Entry 4CBZ (X-ray diffraction, 2.50 A resolution); this record covers chain A.

Chain A:
Name: Protein jagged-1
Organism: Homo sapiens
UniProtKB: P78504 (JAG1_HUMAN); residues 32-335 here = UniProt positions 32-335
Sequence (312 residues; row label = number of the first residue in the row):
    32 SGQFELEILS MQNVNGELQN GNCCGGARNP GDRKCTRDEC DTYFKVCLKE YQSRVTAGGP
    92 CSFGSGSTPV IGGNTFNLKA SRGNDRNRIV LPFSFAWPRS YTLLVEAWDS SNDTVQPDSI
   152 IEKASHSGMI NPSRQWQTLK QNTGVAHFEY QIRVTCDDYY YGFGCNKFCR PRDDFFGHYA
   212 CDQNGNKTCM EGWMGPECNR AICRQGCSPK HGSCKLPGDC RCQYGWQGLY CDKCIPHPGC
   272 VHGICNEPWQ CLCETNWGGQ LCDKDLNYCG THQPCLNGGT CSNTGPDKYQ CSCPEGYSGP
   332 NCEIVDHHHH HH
Not modelled in the structure: 56-65, 143-147, 338-343
Differences from the reference sequence: expression tag (336-343)
Disulfides: C54-C66, C55-C71, C78-C92, C187-C196, C200-C212, C220-C229, C234-C245, C238-C251, C253-C262, C265-C276, C271-C282, C284-C293, C300-C312, C306-C322, C324-C333
Glycans and other covalent adducts: N-acetylglucosamine (NAG) linked to N217; alpha-L-fucopyranose (FUC) linked to T311
From the paper describing this entry:
  - mutagenesis - D140A/D144A: abolished stability in response to calcium
  - mutagenesis - D140A/D144A: decreased binding to liposomes
  - mutagenesis - D140A/D144A: abolished signaling in response to Notch-1
  - mutagenesis - F207A: unchanged binding to liposomes
  - mutagenesis - D140A/D144A: unchanged binding to Notch-1
  - mutagenesis - F207A: abolished signaling in response to Notch

Overview:
Covalently linked N-acetylglucosamine: at N217. Covalently linked alpha-L-fucopyranose: at T311. From the
paper: D140A/D144A abolish stability in response to calcium; D140A/D144A reduce binding to liposomes.
Chain A is Protein jagged-1 (Homo sapiens); the structure, Notch ligand, Jagged-1, contains an N-terminal C2
domain, was determined by X-ray diffraction, deposited together with 4CC0 and 4CC1.
